PDB entry 9DN1 | electron microscopy, 2.90 A resolution | chains H and N of the 11 polymer chains in the assembly

# Chain H (and N)
Protein: Caveolin
Organism: Salpingoeca rosetta
Notes: chain N of this document is another copy of the same molecule, construct and numbering; everything in this record applies to it too
Reference sequence: F2U793 (F2U793_SALR5); residues 1-233 here = UniProt positions 1-233
Amino-acid sequence (233 residues; row label = number of the first residue in the row):
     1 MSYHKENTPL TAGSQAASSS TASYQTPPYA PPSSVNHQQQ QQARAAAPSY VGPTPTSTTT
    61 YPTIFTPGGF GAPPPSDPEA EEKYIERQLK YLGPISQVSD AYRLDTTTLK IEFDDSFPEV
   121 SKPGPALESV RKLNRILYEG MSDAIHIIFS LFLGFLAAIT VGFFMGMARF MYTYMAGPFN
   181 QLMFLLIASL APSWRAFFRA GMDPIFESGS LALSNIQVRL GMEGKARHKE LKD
Not modelled in the structure: 1-78, 232-233

# Chain H / chain N interface
Contacting residue pairs (7; chain H residue first):
  Gln88(H) with Arg219(N)
  Leu92(H) with Arg219(N)
  Gly93(H) with Arg219(N), hydrogen bond (backbone-side chain)
  Gln217(H) with Pro94(N); Ile95(N), hydrogen bond (side chain-backbone); Ser96(N), hydrogen bond (side chain-backbone)
  Val218(H) with Pro94(N)
Interface residues without a listed pair, chain H (9 interface residues in all): Tyr91, Pro94, Ile95, Arg219
Interface residues without a listed pair, chain N (6 interface residues in all): Leu220, Gly221

# Overview
9 residues of chain H face 6 of chain N across their interface; the contacts include 3 hydrogen bonds. Polar
contacts include Gly93(H)-Arg219(N), Gln217(H)-Ile95(N) and Gln217(H)-Ser96(N).
Both chains are Caveolin (Salpingoeca rosetta). Entry 9DN1 (CryoEM structure of the Salpingoeca rosetta
caveolin complex) was determined by electron microscopy (same publication as 9DN0).
